7K09 - chain A; structure by X-ray diffraction, 2.31 A resolution.

== Chain A ==
Name: Puromycin N-acetyltransferase
Source organism: Streptomyces alboniger
Notes: EC 2.3.-.-
UniProt: P13249 (PUAC_STRAD); residue numbers follow UniProt; this construct covers 2-199
Sequence (208 residues; each row starts with the number of its first residue; numbers below 1 keep their minus sign (Met-1 is residue -1)):
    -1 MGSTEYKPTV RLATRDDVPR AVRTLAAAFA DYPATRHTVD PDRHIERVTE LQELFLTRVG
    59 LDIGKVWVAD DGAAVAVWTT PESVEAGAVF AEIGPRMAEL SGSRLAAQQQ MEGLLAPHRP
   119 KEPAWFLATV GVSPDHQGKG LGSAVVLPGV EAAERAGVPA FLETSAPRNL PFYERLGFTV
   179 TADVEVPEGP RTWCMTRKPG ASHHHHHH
Unresolved in the structure: -1 to 5, 200-206
Sequence notes: initiating methionine (-1); expression tag (0-1, 200-206)
Residues lining bound ligands: acetyl coenzyme A (ACO): Ala26, Phe27, Tyr30, Leu125, Ala126, Thr127, Val128, Gly129, Val130, His134, Gln135, Gly136, Lys137, Gly138, Leu139, Gly140, Ser141, Glu161, Thr162, Arg166, Asn167, Pro169, Phe170, Tyr171, Arg173
Reported in the primary citation:
  - mutagenesis - Y30F, A142D, L145D, Y171F: decreased catalytic activity
  - mutagenesis - N167A: increased catalytic activity
  - mutagenesis - E152Q: unchanged catalytic activity
  - mutagenesis - Y171F: increased expression
  - mutagenesis - T77S: decreased catalytic activity on puromycin
  - mutagenesis - T77S: decreased stability

== Summary ==
Chain A binds acetyl coenzyme A. The paper reports that Y30F, A142D and L145D, among others, reduce catalytic
activity; N167A increases catalytic activity; 7 substitutions were tested in all.
Chain A is Puromycin N-acetyltransferase (Streptomyces alboniger); the structure, Puromycin
N-acetyltransferase in complex with acetyl-CoA, was determined by X-ray diffraction (same publication as
7K0A).
